PDB entry 7QA8 | electron microscopy, 2.70 A resolution | chains A and I of the 4 polymer chains in the assembly

[Chain A]
Name: Pheromone alpha factor receptor
Organism: Saccharomyces cerevisiae
Reference sequence: P0CI39 (STE2_YEASX); numbering as in UniProt (aligned over 1-431)
Amino-acid sequence (431 residues; each row starts with the number of its first residue):
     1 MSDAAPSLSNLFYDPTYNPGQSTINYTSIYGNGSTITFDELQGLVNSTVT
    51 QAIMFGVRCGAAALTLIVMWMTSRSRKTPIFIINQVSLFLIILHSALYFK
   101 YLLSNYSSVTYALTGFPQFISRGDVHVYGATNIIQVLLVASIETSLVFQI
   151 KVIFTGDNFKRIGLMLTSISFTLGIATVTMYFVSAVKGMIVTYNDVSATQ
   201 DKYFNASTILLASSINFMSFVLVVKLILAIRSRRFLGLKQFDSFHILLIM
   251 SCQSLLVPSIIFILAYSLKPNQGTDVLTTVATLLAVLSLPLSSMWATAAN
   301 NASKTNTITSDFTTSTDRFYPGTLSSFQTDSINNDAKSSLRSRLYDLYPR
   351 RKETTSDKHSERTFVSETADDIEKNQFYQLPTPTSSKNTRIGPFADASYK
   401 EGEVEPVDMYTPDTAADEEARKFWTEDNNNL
Disordered / not traced: 1-4, 304-431
Glycans and other covalent adducts: N-acetylglucosamine (NAG) linked to Asn25, Asn32
UniProt features mapped onto this chain:
  - modified residue: Ser310 (Phosphoserine), Ser315 (Phosphoserine), Thr329 (Phosphothreonine), Ser331 (Phosphoserine), Ser360 (Phosphoserine), Thr363 (Phosphothreonine), Ser366 (Phosphoserine), Thr382 (Phosphothreonine), Ser385 (Phosphoserine), Ser386 (Phosphoserine), Thr411 (Phosphothreonine), Thr414 (Phosphothreonine)
  - glycosylation (N-linked (GlcNAc...) asparagine): Asn25, Asn32
  - cross-link (Glycyl lysine isopeptide (Lys-Gly)): Lys374 (interchain with G-Cter in ubiquitin), Lys400 (interchain with G-Cter in ubiquitin), Lys422 (interchain with G-Cter in ubiquitin)
  - natural variant: Ser34 (S34T: In strain: CLIB 95, CLIB 219 and 9 more), Ala176 (A176T: In strain: CLIB 95, CLIB 382 and 8 more), Asp201 (D201G: In strain: CLIB 95, CLIB 219 and 9 more), Met294 (M294I: In strain: CLIB 630 haplotype Ha2), Lys337 (K337E: In strain: CLIB 388, YIIc12 haplotype Ha2 and 1 more), Asp370 (D370N: In strain: CLIB 95, CLIB 219 and 9 more), Phe394 (F394L: In strain: R12 haplotype Ha2)
From the paper describing this entry:
  - conformationally variable residues (loop rearrangement, side-chain flip): Tyr266, Gly273, Asp275
  - allosteric site: Tyr106 (from molecular simulation)
  - mutagenesis - P258C (47-fold), P258L: increased signaling (citing earlier work)

[Chain I]
Name: His-ala-leu-gln-leu-lys-pro-gly-gln-pro-nle-tyr
Amino-acid sequence (12 residues; numbered 2 to 13; the number before each row is that of its first residue):
     2 HALQLKPGQPLY
Modified / non-standard residues: Leu12 (norleucine; NLE)

[How chain A and chain I interact]
Pairs across the interface - 41 pairs, chain A then chain I:
  Gln51(A) - Gln10(I)
  Phe55(A) - Tyr13(I)  hydrophobic
  His94(A) - Leu12(I)  hydrogen bond (side chain-backbone)
  His94(A) - Tyr13(I)
  Tyr98(A) - Gln10(I)  hydrogen bond
  Tyr98(A) - Pro11(I)  hydrogen bond (side chain-backbone)
  Tyr98(A) - Leu12(I)
  Tyr98(A) - Tyr13(I)
  Tyr101(A) - Gly9(I)
  Tyr101(A) - Gln10(I)
  Tyr101(A) - Pro11(I)
  Tyr106(A) - Gly9(I)
  Tyr128(A) - Gly9(I)
  Tyr128(A) - Gln10(I)
  Tyr128(A) - Pro11(I)  hydrophobic
  Thr131(A) - Pro11(I)
  Asn132(A) - Pro11(I)
  Asn132(A) - Leu12(I)  hydrogen bond (side chain-backbone)
  Gln135(A) - Leu12(I)
  Gln135(A) - Tyr13(I)
  Ser184(A) - Leu12(I)
  Ala185(A) - Leu12(I)
  Val196(A) - Pro8(I)
  Ala198(A) - Pro8(I)
  Thr199(A) - Leu6(I)
  Thr199(A) - Pro8(I)
  Asp201(A) - Leu4(I)
  Asp201(A) - Gln5(I)
  Asp201(A) - Leu6(I)  hydrogen bond (side chain-backbone)
  Phe204(A) - Leu4(I)  hydrophobic
  Phe204(A) - Tyr13(I)
  Asn205(A) - His2(I)
  Asn205(A) - Leu4(I)  hydrogen bond (side chain-backbone)
  Thr208(A) - Leu4(I)
  Pro270(A) - Ala3(I)
  Thr274(A) - Ala3(I)
  Thr274(A) - Leu4(I)
  Asp275(A) - Leu4(I)
  Asp275(A) - Tyr13(I)
  Thr278(A) - Tyr13(I)
  Thr279(A) - Tyr13(I)
Interface residues without a listed pair, chain A (28 interface residues in all): Thr192, Ser197, Tyr266, Leu268
Interface residues without a listed pair, chain I (12 interface residues in all): Lys7
The authors on this interface:
  - specific contacts: His2(I)-Asn205(A) (hydrogen bond)

[In short]
The interface between chain A and chain I involves 28 residues on one side and 12 on the other, with 6
hydrogen bonds. Among the polar pairs are His94(A)-Leu12(I), Tyr98(A)-Gln10(I) and Tyr98(A)-Pro11(I). The
authors report a hydrogen bond between His2(I) and Asn205(A). From the paper: P258C and P258L of chain A
increase signaling; an allosteric site at Tyr106(A).
Chain A is Pheromone alpha factor receptor (Saccharomyces cerevisiae) and chain I is
His-ala-leu-gln-leu-lys-pro-gly-gln-pro-nle-tyr; the structure, Structure of the GPCR dimer Ste2 bound to an
antagonist, was determined by electron microscopy, deposited together with 7QB9, 7QBC and 7QBI.
